Entry 5VAU (X-ray diffraction, 1.75 A resolution); this record covers chains A and E.

== Chain A ==
Protein: Apoptosis regulator Bcl-2 -- Bcl-2-like protein 1 Chimera
Source organism: Homo sapiens
UniProtKB: P10415 (BCL2_HUMAN); residue numbers follow UniProt; this construct covers 1-32, 92-207
Sequence (168 residues; row label = number of the first residue in the row; note: 41 numbers in that range are skipped by the numbering (no residue carries them; nothing is unmodelled there); numbers below 1 keep their minus sign (Gly-1 is residue -1)):
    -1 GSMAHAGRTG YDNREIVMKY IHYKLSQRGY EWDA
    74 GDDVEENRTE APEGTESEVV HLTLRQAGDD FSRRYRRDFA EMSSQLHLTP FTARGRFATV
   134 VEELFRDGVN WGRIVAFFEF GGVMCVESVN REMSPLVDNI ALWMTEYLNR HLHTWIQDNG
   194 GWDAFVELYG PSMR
Disordered / not traced: 74-89, 207
Differences from the reference sequence: expression tag (-1 to 0)
UniProt features mapped onto this chain:
  - motif: Asp10 to Trp30 (BH4), Val93 to Arg107 (BH3), Glu136 to Gly155 (BH1), Thr187 to Tyr202 (BH2)
  - site: Asp75 (Cleavage)
  - natural variant: Val93 (V93I: In non-Hodgkin lymphoma)
  - mutagenesis: Asp75 (D75A: Abolishes cleavage by caspase-3), Phe138 to Gly141 (Loss of BAX-binding and of anti-apoptotic activity), Trp144 (W144A: Loss of BAX-binding and of anti-apoptotic activity; when associated with A-145 and A146), Gly145 (G145A: Loss of BAX-binding and of anti-apoptotic activity. No effect on NLRP1-induced IL1B release, nor on homodimerization. Loss of BAX-binding and of anti-apoptotic activity ...), Arg146 (R146A: Loss of BAX-binding and of anti-apoptotic activity; when associated with A-144 and A145), Trp188 (W188A: Loss of BAX-binding and of anti-apoptotic activity. No effect on homodimerization), Gln190 (Q190L: Partial loss of BAX-binding and 50% decrease in anti-apoptotic activity; when associated with A-191 and A-192. No effect on homodimerization; when associated with L-190 and A-191), Asp191 (D191A: No effect on BAX-binding, nor on anti-apoptotic activity. Partial loss of BAX-binding and 50% decrease in anti-apoptotic activity; when associated with L-190 and A-192 ...), Asn192 (N192A: Partial loss of BAX-binding and 50% decrease in anti-apoptotic activity; when associated with L-190 and A-191. No effect on homodimerization; when associated with L-190 and A-191), Gly194 to Ala197 (Loss of BAX-binding and of anti-apoptotic activity. May also affect protein stability), Glu200 (E200A: Partial loss of BAX-binding and 50% decrease in anti-apoptotic activity)
  - region: Val92 to Arg107 (Required for interaction with SEPTIN4 isoform ARTS. Required XIAP-mediated ubiquitination and apoptosis)

== Chain E ==
Protein: Beclin-1
UniProtKB: Q14457 (BECN1_HUMAN); numbering as in UniProt (aligned over 105-130)
Sequence (26 residues; numbered 105 to 130; the number before each row is that of its first residue):
   105 DGGTMENLSR RLKVTGDLFD IMSGQT
Disordered / not traced: 105-108, 129-130
UniProt features mapped onto this chain:
  - motif: Thr108 to Ser127 (BH3)
  - modified residue: Thr119 (Phosphothreonine)
  - mutagenesis: Leu112 (L112A: Weakly decreases interaction with MUHV-4 M11, greatly decreases interaction with BCL2L1 isoform Bcl-X(L)), Leu116 (L116A: Decreases interaction with BCL2L1 isoform Bcl-X(L)), Lys117 (K117A: Weakly decreases interaction with MUHV-4 M11, greatly decreases interaction with BCL2L1 isoform Bcl-X(L); K117R: Does not affect ubiquitination by the DCX(AMBRA1) complex), Gly120 to Asp121 (Weakly decreases interaction with MUHV-4 M11, disrupts interaction with BCL2L1 isoform Bcl-X(L)), Gly120 (G120E: Decreases interaction with MUHV-4 M11, disrupts interaction with BCL2L1 isoform Bcl-X(L)), Asp121 (D121A: No effect on interaction with MUHV-4 M11, disrupts interaction with BCL2L1 isoform Bcl-X(L)), Phe123 (F123A: Weakly decreases interaction with MUHV-4 M11, disrupts interaction with BCL2 and decreases interaction with BCL2L1 isoform Bcl-X(L). Reduces interaction with BCL2L10)

== Chain A / chain E interface ==
Pairs across the interface (40; chain A residue first):
  Ala100(A) - Phe123(E)
  Asp103(A) - Phe123(E)
  Phe104(A) - Thr119(E)
  Phe104(A) - Gly120(E)
  Arg107(A) - Leu122(E)
  Arg107(A) - Phe123(E)
  Arg107(A) - Met126(E)  hydrogen bond
  Tyr108(A) - Leu112(E)
  Tyr108(A) - Arg115(E)
  Tyr108(A) - Thr119(E)
  Phe112(A) - Arg115(E)
  Phe112(A) - Thr119(E)
  Met115(A) - Leu112(E)  hydrophobic
  Met115(A) - Leu116(E)  hydrophobic
  Leu119(A) - Leu112(E)  hydrophobic
  Arg129(A) - Met109(E)  hydrogen bond
  Arg129(A) - Leu112(E)
  Val133(A) - Ser113(E)  hydrogen bond (backbone-side chain)
  Val133(A) - Leu116(E)  hydrophobic
  Glu136(A) - Met109(E)
  Glu136(A) - Glu110(E)
  Glu136(A) - Ser113(E)  hydrogen bond
  Glu136(A) - Lys117(E)  salt bridge
  Leu137(A) - Lys117(E)
  Arg139(A) - Lys117(E)
  Asp140(A) - Lys117(E)  salt bridge
  Asn143(A) - Asp121(E)  hydrogen bond
  Asn143(A) - Asp124(E)
  Trp144(A) - Asp124(E)
  Gly145(A) - Gly120(E)
  Gly145(A) - Asp124(E)  hydrogen bond (backbone-side chain)
  Arg146(A) - Lys117(E)
  Arg146(A) - Asp121(E)  salt bridge
  Ala149(A) - Leu116(E)
  Phe153(A) - Leu112(E)  hydrophobic
  Phe153(A) - Leu116(E)  hydrophobic
  Leu201(A) - Ser127(E)
  Tyr202(A) - Phe123(E)
  Tyr202(A) - Asp124(E)  hydrogen bond
  Tyr202(A) - Ser127(E)
Other interface residues (no listed pair), chain A (25 interface residues in all): Gln118, Thr132, Met206
Other interface residues (no listed pair), chain E (16 interface residues in all): Val118

== Summary ==
25 residues of chain A and 16 residues of chain E are in contact; the contacts include 7 hydrogen bonds and 3
salt bridges. Polar contacts include Glu136(A)-Lys117(E), Asp140(A)-Lys117(E) and Arg146(A)-Asp121(E).
Chain A is Apoptosis regulator Bcl-2 -- Bcl-2-like protein 1 Chimera (Homo sapiens) and chain E is Beclin-1;
the structure, Bcl-2 complex with Beclin 1 BH3 domain, was determined by X-ray diffraction.
